Entry 7CVZ (electron microscopy, 4.70 A resolution (low resolution: residue-level contacts below are approximate; hydrogen-bond / salt-bridge calls are withheld)); this record covers chains D and E of the 16 polymer chains in the assembly.

# Chain D
Name: E1 glycoprotein
From: Chikungunya virus
Amino-acid sequence (439 residues; each row starts with the number of its first residue):
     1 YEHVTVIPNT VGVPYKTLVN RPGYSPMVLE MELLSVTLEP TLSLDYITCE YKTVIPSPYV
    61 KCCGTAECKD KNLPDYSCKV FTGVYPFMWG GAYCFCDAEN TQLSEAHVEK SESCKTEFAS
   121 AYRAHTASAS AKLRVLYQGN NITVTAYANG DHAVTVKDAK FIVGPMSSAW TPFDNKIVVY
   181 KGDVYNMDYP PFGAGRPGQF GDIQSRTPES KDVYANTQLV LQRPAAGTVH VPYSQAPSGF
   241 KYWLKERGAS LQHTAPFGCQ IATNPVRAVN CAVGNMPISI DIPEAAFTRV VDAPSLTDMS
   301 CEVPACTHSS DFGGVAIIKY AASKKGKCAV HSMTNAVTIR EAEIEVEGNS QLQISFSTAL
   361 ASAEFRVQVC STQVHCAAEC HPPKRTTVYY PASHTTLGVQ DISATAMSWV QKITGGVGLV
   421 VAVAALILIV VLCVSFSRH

# Chain E
Name: E2 glycoprotein
From: Chikungunya virus
Notes: EC 3.4.21.90
Amino-acid sequence (419 residues; numbered 5 to 423; the number before each row is that of its first residue):
     5 NFNVYKATRP YLAHCPDCGE GHSCHSPVAL ERIRNEATDG TLKIQVSLQI GIKTDDSHDW
    65 TKLRYMDNHM PADAERAGLF VRTSAPCTIT GTIGHFILAR CPKGETLTVG FTDSRKISHS
   125 CTHPFHHDPP VIGREKFHSR PQHGKELPCS TYVQSTAATT EEIEVHMPPD TPDHTLMSQQ
   185 SGNVKITVNG QTVRYKCNCG GSNEGLTTTD KVINNCKVDQ CHAAVTNHKK WQYNSPLVPR
   245 NAELGDRKGK IHIPFPLANV TCRVPKARNP TVTYGKNQVI MLLYPDHPTL LSYRNMGEEP
   305 NYQEEWVMHK KEVVLTVPTE GLEVTWGNNE PYKYWPQLST NGTAHGHPHE IILYYYELYP
   365 TMTVVVVSVA TFILLSMVGM AAGMCMCARR RCITPYELTP GATVPFLLSL ICCIRTAKA

# Chain D / chain E interface
Pairs across the interface (1; chain D residue first):
  Phe257(D) - Met300(E)
Also at the interface, not in a pair above, chain D (4 interface residues in all): Gly90, His230, Val388
Also at the interface, not in a pair above, chain E (4 interface residues in all): Asp177, Leu241, Pro340

# In short
The chain D/chain E interface involves 4 residues from each chain.
Chain D is E1 glycoprotein and chain E is E2 glycoprotein, both from Chikungunya virus; the structure, Cryo-EM
structure of Chikungunya virus in complex with Fab fragments of mAb CHK-263, was determined by electron
microscopy, deposited together with 7CVY, 7CW0, 7CW2 and 7CW3.
